PDB entry 3DBH | X-ray diffraction, 2.85 A resolution | chains D and J of the 3 polymer chains in the assembly

# Chain D
Molecule: NEDD8-activating enzyme E1 catalytic subunit
From: Homo sapiens
Notes: EC 6.3.2.-
Reference sequence: Q8TBC4 (UBA3_HUMAN); residues 12-442 here correspond to UniProt positions 33-463 (UniProt number = residue number + 21)
Amino-acid sequence (434 residues; row label = number of the first residue in the row):
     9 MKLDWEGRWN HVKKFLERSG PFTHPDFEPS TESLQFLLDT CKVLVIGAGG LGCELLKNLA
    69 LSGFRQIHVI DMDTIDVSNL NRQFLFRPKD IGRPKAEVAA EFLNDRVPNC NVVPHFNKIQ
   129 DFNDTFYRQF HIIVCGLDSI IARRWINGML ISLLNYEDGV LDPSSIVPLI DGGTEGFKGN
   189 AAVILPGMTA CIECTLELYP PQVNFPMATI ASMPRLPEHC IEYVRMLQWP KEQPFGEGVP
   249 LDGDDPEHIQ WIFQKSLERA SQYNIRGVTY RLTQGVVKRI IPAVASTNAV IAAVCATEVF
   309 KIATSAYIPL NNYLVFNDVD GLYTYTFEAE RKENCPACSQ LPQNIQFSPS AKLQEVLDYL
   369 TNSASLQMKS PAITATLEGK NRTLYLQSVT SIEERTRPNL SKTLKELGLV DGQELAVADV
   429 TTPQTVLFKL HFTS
Disordered / not traced: 9-10
Differences from the reference sequence: expression tag (9-11); engineered mutation A190 (Arg211 in Q8TBC4), A216 (Cys237 in Q8TBC4)
Bound ions: Zn2+: C199, C202, C343, C346
What the authors report for this chain:
  - mutagenesis - R190A (1.66 +/- 0.01 uM): increased binding to NEDD8Ala72Arg
  - mutagenesis - R190A: decreased binding to NEDD8Ala72 (wt)
  - mutagenesis - R190A: increased catalytic activity on NEDD8Ala72Arg
  - mutagenesis - R190A: increased binding to wild-type ubiquitin

# Chain J
Molecule: NEDD8
From: Homo sapiens
Reference sequence: Q15843 (NEDD8_HUMAN); residues 101-176 here correspond to UniProt positions 1-76 (UniProt number = residue number - 100)
Amino-acid sequence (88 residues; numbered 89 to 176; the number before each row is that of its first residue):
    89 GSRRASVGSG GSMLIKVKTL TGKEIEIDIE PTDKVERIKE RVEEKEGIPP QQQRLIYSGK
   149 QMNDEKTAAD YKILGGSVLH LVLRLRGG
Disordered / not traced: 89-100
Differences from the reference sequence: expression tag (89-100); engineered mutation R172 (Ala72 in Q15843)

# Interface between chain D and chain J
Pairs across the interface - 61 pairs, chain D then chain J:
  G57(D) - G176(J)
  L59(D) - G176(J)
  G144(D) - G176(J)
  L145(D) - R174(J)
  L145(D) - G175(J)
  L145(D) - G176(J)  hydrogen bond (backbone-backbone)
  D146(D) - R174(J)
  S147(D) - R174(J)
  R151(D) - R174(J)  hydrogen bond (side chain-backbone)
  R151(D) - G175(J)  hydrogen bond (side chain-backbone)
  D179(D) - R172(J)  salt bridge
  G181(D) - L173(J)
  G181(D) - G175(J)
  T182(D) - L173(J)
  T182(D) - G175(J)  hydrogen bond (backbone-backbone)
  T182(D) - G176(J)
  E183(D) - L173(J)
  E183(D) - R174(J)  salt bridge
  E183(D) - G175(J)
  K186(D) - L173(J)
  G187(D) - L173(J)
  N188(D) - R172(J)
  N188(D) - L173(J)  hydrogen bond (side chain-backbone)
  A190(D) - R172(J)
  I200(D) - R172(J)
  C202(D) - Q149(J)
  T203(D) - Q149(J)
  T203(D) - R172(J)  hydrogen bond
  E205(D) - R142(J)  hydrogen bond (backbone-side chain)
  L206(D) - R142(J)
  L206(D) - Q149(J)
  L206(D) - L171(J)
  L206(D) - R172(J)  hydrogen bond (backbone-backbone)
  Y207(D) - R142(J)
  Y207(D) - R172(J)  hydrogen bond
  Y207(D) - L173(J)
  P208(D) - R142(J)
  P208(D) - L171(J)
  P208(D) - R172(J)
  P209(D) - Q139(J)
  P209(D) - R142(J)
  I289(D) - G175(J)
  Y321(D) - L171(J)  hydrogen bond (side chain-backbone)
  Y321(D) - R172(J)
  V323(D) - V170(J)  hydrophobic
  V323(D) - L171(J)
  N325(D) - L108(J)
  D328(D) - T109(J)
  Y331(D) - K106(J)
  Y331(D) - T107(J)
  Y331(D) - L108(J)
  Y331(D) - T109(J)
  Y331(D) - G110(J)
  Y331(D) - H168(J)
  Y333(D) - H168(J)  hydrogen bond
  F335(D) - I144(J)  hydrophobic
  F335(D) - V170(J)  hydrophobic
  E336(D) - G147(J)
  A337(D) - G147(J)
  E338(D) - G147(J)  hydrogen bond (backbone-backbone)
  E338(D) - K148(J)
Interface residues without a listed pair, chain D (39 interface residues in all): G60, I148, G180, N296, V327
Interface residues without a listed pair, chain J (21 interface residues in all): Q140, S146

# In short
Chain D and chain J form an interface of 39 and 21 residues respectively; the contacts include 12 hydrogen
bonds and 2 salt bridges. Polar contacts include D179(D)-R172(J), E183(D)-R174(J) and R151(D)-R174(J). From
the paper: R190A of chain D increases binding to NEDD8Ala72Arg; R190A of chain D reduces binding to NEDD8Ala72
(wt).
Chain D is NEDD8-activating enzyme E1 catalytic subunit and chain J is NEDD8, both from Homo sapiens; the
structure, Structural Dissection of a Gating Mechanism Preventing Misactivation of Ubiquitin by NEDD8's E1
(APPBP1-UBA3Arg190Ala-NEDD8Ala72Arg), was determined by X-ray diffraction, deposited together with 3DBL and
3DBR.
